8W8N - chains F and H of the 9 polymer chains in the assembly; structure by X-ray diffraction, 2.69 A resolution.

== Chain F ==
Protein: RNA polymerase sigma factor SigA
Organism: Thermus thermophilus HB8
Reference sequence: Q5SKW1 (Q5SKW1_THET8); numbering as in UniProt (aligned over 1-423)
Sequence (443 residues; each row starts with the number of its first residue; numbers below 1 keep their minus sign (Met-19 is residue -19)):
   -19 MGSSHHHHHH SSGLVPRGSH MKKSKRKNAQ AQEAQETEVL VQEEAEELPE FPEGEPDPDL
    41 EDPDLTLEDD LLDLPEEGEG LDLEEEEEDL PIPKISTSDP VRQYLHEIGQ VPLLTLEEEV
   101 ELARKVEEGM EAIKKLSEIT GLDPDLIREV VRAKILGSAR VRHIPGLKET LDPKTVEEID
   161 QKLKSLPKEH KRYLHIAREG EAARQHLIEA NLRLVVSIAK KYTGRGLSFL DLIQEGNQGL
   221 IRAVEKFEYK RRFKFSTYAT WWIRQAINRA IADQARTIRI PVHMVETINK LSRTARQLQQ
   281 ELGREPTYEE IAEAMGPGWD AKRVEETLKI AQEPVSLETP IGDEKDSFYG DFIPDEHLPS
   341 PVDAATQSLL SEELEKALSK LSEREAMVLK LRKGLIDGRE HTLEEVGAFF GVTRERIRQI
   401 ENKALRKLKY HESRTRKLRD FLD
Disordered / not traced: -19 to 77
Construct notes: expression tag (-19 to 0)
Ion coordination: Mg2+ site 1: Ala292, Gly296, Trp299; Mg2+ site 2: Asp326 (shared with 1 residue of chain G)

== Chain H ==
Molecule: 27-nt DNA strand
Sequence (27 nucleotides; each row starts with the number of its first residue):
     1 TATAATGGGA GCTGTCACGG ATGCAGG
Disordered / not traced: 24-27

== How chain F and chain H interact ==
Residue-residue contacts - 39 pairs, chain F then chain H:
  Asp79(F) with DG8(H), hydrogen bond to the base; DG9(H), base contact
  Val81(F) with DG8(H), base contact
  Arg82(F) with DG8(H), hydrogen bond to the base; DG9(H), hydrogen bond to the base
  Leu85(F) with DG7(H), base contact; DG8(H), base contact
  Gly89(F) with DG7(H), base contact
  Leu93(F) with DT6(H), base contact
  Ala190(F) with DT6(H), base contact
  Asn191(F) with DT6(H), hydrogen bond to the base
  Arg193(F) with DT6(H), base contact; DG7(H), hydrogen bond to the base
  Leu194(F) with DA5(H), sugar contact; DT6(H), hydrogen bond to the base
  Val196(F) with DG7(H), sugar contact
  Ser197(F) with DT6(H), sugar contact
  Lys200(F) with DG8(H), salt bridge to the phosphate
  Phe209(F) with DG8(H), sugar contact
  Lys226(F) with DA2(H), hydrogen bond to the base
  Phe227(F) with DA2(H), base contact
  Glu228(F) with DA2(H), hydrogen bond to the base
  Arg231(F) with DA2(H), hydrogen bond to the base
  Phe233(F) with DA2(H), base contact; DT3(H), sugar contact; DA4(H), phosphate contact
  Lys234(F) with DA4(H), hydrogen bond to the phosphate; DA5(H), salt bridge to the phosphate
  Ser236(F) with DA4(H), sugar contact; DA5(H), hydrogen bond to the phosphate; DT6(H), base contact
  Thr237(F) with DA2(H), sugar contact; DT3(H), phosphate contact; DA4(H), hydrogen bond to the phosphate; DA5(H), base contact
  Tyr238(F) with DT1(H), base contact; DA2(H), stacking on the base
  Thr240(F) with DA5(H), base contact
  Trp241(F) with DT1(H), sugar contact
Interface residues without a listed pair, chain F (28 interface residues in all): His86, Glu99, Arg244

== Summary ==
The interface between chain F and chain H involves 28 residues on one side and 9 on the other; the contacts
include 12 hydrogen bonds, 2 salt bridges and 1 aromatic stacking contact. Among the polar pairs are
Asp79(F)-DG8(H), Arg82(F)-DG8(H) and Arg82(F)-DG9(H).
Here chain F is RNA polymerase sigma factor SigA (Thermus thermophilus HB8) and chain H is a 27-nt DNA strand.
Entry 8W8N (Thermus thermophilus initiation transcription complex in the pre-translocated state) was
determined by X-ray diffraction, deposited together with 8W8O and 8W8P.
